Entry 5N8Y (electron microscopy, 4.70 A resolution (low resolution: residue-level contacts below are approximate; hydrogen-bond / salt-bridge calls are withheld)); this record covers chains E and K of the 24 polymer chains in the assembly.

# Chain E
Name: Circadian clock protein kinase KaiC
Source organism: Synechococcus elongatus
Notes: EC 2.7.11.1
UniProt: Q79PF4 (KAIC_SYNE7); numbering as in UniProt (aligned over 1-519)
Chain sequence (519 residues; row label = number of the first residue in the row):
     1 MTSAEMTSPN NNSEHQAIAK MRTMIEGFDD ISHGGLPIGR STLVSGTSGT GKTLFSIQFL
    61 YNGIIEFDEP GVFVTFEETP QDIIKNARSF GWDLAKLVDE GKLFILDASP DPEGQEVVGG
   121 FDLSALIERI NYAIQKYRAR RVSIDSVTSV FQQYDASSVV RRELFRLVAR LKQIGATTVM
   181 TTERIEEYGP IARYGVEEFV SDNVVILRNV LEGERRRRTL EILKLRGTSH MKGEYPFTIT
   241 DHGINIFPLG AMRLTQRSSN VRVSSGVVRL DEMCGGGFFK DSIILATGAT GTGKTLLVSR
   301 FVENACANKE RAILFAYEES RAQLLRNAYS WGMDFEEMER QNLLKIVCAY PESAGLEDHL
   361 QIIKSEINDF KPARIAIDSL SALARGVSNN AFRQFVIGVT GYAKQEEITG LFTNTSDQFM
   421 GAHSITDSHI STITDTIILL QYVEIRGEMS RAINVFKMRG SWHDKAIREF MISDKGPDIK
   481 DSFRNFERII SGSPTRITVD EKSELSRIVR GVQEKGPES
Unresolved in the structure: 1-13, 497-519
Curated features (UniProtKB/Swiss-Prot):
  - region: Gln115 to Asp122 (B-loop, required to bind KaiB and SasA), Pro248 to Asn260 (Linker), Arg488 to Ile497 (A-loop, interacts with KaiA)
  - active site: Glu77 (Proton acceptor in CI (KaiC 1)), Glu318 (Proton acceptor in CII (KaiC 2))
  - binding site (ATP): Gly49, Thr50, Gly51, Lys52, Thr53, Leu54, Ser89, Lys224, Leu225, Arg226, Thr228, His230, Thr240, Asp241, Thr290, Gly291, Thr292, Gly293, Lys294, Thr295 and 9 more in UniProt
  - binding site (Mg(2+)): Thr53, Thr295, Glu318
  - modified residue: Ser431 (Phosphoserine), Thr432 (Phosphothreonine)
  - mutagenesis: Thr42 (T42S: Extends the period of the circadian rhythm to 28 hours in reconstituted KaiABC complex. Decreased endogenous ATPase), Lys52 (K52A: Induces an arrhythmic phenotype, significantly reduced ATP-binding), Gly71 (G71A: Lowers the amplitude and distords the waveform of the circadian rhythm), Ala87 (A87V: In kaiC1; shortens the period of the circadian rhythm to 22 hours), Trp92 (W92F: Increases photoperiod in presence of KaiA and KaiB), Ala108 (A108E: No longer binds KaiB, no formation of KaiCBA, still phosphorylated; A108L: Reduced binding of KaiB, reduced formation of KaiCBA, still phosphorylated), Gly114 (G114A: Extends the period of the circadian rhythm to 27 hours), Gln115 (Q115A: Abolishes the circadian rhythm), Ser146 (S146P: CI hydrolysis rate halves, increases period of the circadian rhythm by nearly 50%; S146W: Loss of stable oscillation in presence of KaiA and KaiB), Gln153 (Q153A: Higher CI ATPase activity, clock speeds up), Ser157 (S157C: In kaiC2; extends the period of the circadian rhythm to 29 hours. Lower CI ATPase activity, clock slows down ...), Arg215 (R215C: In kaiC3; shortens the period of the circadian rhythm to 16 hours and decreases the interaction with KaiA), 35 further mutagenesis entries in UniProt

# Chain K
Name: Circadian clock protein KaiB
Source organism: Synechococcus elongatus
UniProt: Q79PF5 (KAIB_SYNE7); numbering as in UniProt (aligned over 1-102)
Chain sequence (102 residues; numbered 1 to 102; the number before each row is that of its first residue):
     1 MSPRKTYILK LYVAGNTPNS VRALKTLKNI LEVEFQGVYA LKVIDVLKNP QLAEEDKILA
    61 TPTLAKVLPL PVRRIIGDLS DREKVLIGLD LLYGELQDSD DF
Unresolved in the structure: 1-5, 99-102
Curated features (UniProtKB/Swiss-Prot):
  - mutagenesis: Leu11 (L11F: In kaiB1; shortens the period of the circadian rhythm to 21 hours), Arg22 (R22A: Decrease in cooperativity of KaiB(fs) recruitment), Ala40 (A40D: Disrupts circadian rhythms in vivo, cells elongate), Lys42 (K42A: Loss of KaiA binding; K42E: Disrupts circadian rhythms in vivo), Arg74 (R74W: In kaiB2; shortens the period of the circadian rhythm to 22 hours), Gly88 to Asp90 (Stabilizes the KaiB(fs) form, disrupts KaiC phosphorylation rhythms, does not form a complex with KaiA, dominant-negative over wild-type protein, restores normal cell-length to disruption strains ...), Gly88 (G88A: Stabilizes the KaiB(fs) form, disrupts KaiC phosphorylation rhythms, forms a complex with KaiA, wild-type regulation of SasA, disturbs regulation of CikA, dominant-negative over wild-type ...), Glu95 to Phe102 (Circadian rhythm strongly weakened and destabilized), Glu95 to Asp101 (Circadian rhythm strongly weakened and destabilized)

# How chain E and chain K interact
Pairs across the interface - 43 pairs, chain E then chain K:
  Asp107(E) with Glu54(K)
  Ala108(E) with Leu59(K)
  Ser109(E) with Lys57(K); Leu59(K)
  Gln115(E) with Ile76(K)
  Glu116(E) with Ile76(K); Asp81(K)
  Val117(E) with Ile76(K); Gly77(K); Asp78(K); Leu79(K); Ser80(K); Asp81(K)
  Val118(E) with Gly77(K); Asp78(K); Leu79(K); Ser80(K); Asp81(K)
  Gly119(E) with Asp78(K); Leu79(K); Ser80(K)
  Gly120(E) with Thr61(K); Asp78(K)
  Phe121(E) with Ala14(K); Thr17(K); Thr61(K); Pro62(K)
  Asp122(E) with Ala60(K); Thr61(K); Pro62(K)
  Leu123(E) with Thr61(K)
  Ser124(E) with Ala14(K)
  Ala125(E) with Val13(K); Ala14(K); Val46(K); Leu47(K); Thr61(K)
  Glu128(E) with Val46(K); Leu47(K)
  Arg129(E) with Val46(K); Leu47(K); Pro50(K)
  Tyr132(E) with Leu47(K)
Interface residues without a listed pair, chain E (20 interface residues in all): Pro110, Leu126, Ile130
Interface residues without a listed pair, chain K (23 interface residues in all): Gly15, Asn19, Lys48, Ile58, Arg82

# Summary
20 residues of chain E and 23 residues of chain K are in contact. Curated annotation (UniProt) lists
active-site residues Glu77(E) and Glu318(E), 29 ATP-binding residues, 3 Mg2+-binding residues and 43
mutagenesis sites on chain E.
Here chain E is Circadian clock protein kinase KaiC and chain K is Circadian clock protein KaiB, both from
Synechococcus elongatus. Entry 5N8Y (KaiCBA circadian clock backbone model based on a Cryo-EM density) was
determined by electron microscopy.
